8AC4 - chains L and M of the 20 polymer chains in the assembly; structure by electron microscopy, 2.70 A resolution.

Chain L:
Protein: YALI0A14806p
Organism: Yarrowia lipolytica
UniProtKB: Q6CGY9 (Q6CGY9_YARLI); numbering as in UniProt (aligned over 1-474)
Amino-acid sequence (474 residues; numbered 1 to 474; the number before each row is that of its first residue):
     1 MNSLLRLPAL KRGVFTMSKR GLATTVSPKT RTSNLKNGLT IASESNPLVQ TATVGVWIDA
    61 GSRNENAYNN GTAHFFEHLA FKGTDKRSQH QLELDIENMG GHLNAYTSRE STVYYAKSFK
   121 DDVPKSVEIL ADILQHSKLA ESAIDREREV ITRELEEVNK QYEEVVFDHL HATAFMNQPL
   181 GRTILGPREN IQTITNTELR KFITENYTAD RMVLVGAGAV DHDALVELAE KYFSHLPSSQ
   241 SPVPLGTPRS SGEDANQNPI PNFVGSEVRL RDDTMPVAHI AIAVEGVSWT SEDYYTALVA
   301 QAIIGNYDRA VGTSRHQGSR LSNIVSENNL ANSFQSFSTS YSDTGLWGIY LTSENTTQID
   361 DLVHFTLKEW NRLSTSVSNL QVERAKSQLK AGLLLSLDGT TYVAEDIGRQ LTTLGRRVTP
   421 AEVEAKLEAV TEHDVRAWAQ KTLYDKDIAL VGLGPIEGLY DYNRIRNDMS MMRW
Not modelled in the structure: 1-25, 249-259
Ligand contacts:
  - 1,2-diacyl-sn-glycero-3-phosphocholine (PC1): D445, S470, M472
  - 1,2-dimyristoyl-sn-glycero-3-phosphate (XP4): R372, S376, R473

Chain M:
Protein: Cytochrome b-c1 complex subunit 2, mitochondrial
Organism: Yarrowia lipolytica
UniProtKB: Q6C2E3 (QCR2_YARLI); numbering as in UniProt (aligned over 1-417)
Amino-acid sequence (417 residues; numbered 1 to 417; the number before each row is that of its first residue):
     1 MTRGVPRLAV AARHFSTAEA AGVKVAAQDG QSPISDLSVV LRGGSRYATV PGVSHILEKF
    61 AFQNTVPKSA LRFVRELELF GGKLYTHTTR EHIVLRTQFL KQDLPYFVDA FANVLKETKF
   121 QQFELTERVA PVAELDLLKR ESDPAFTALE AAHEVAFRTG LGNSVYAQGY SPVTLEDVKE
   181 FARQVYAKQN VAVVGNNVVP ADLQQLVGTA FADLQEGSKV TQAGTTTLHG GEARVRTSTG
   241 NALTIALPIA EPKPVYHALA SFLGGPASMP WSVGASPLAQ ATVGTHTSVK ATYHNYGDAG
   301 LFAITIKGDS PAEISQVAHK AVQALKDTGA EVTEEQAARA YAKSKFAAAE AFENPDSSAS
   361 VIGMELLSGV SRIAPENVQK FTPAELSEAA AQLSASAKPV VAAVGQVHAL PFADELF
Not modelled in the structure: 1-14, 417

Interface between chain L and chain M:
Pairs across the interface - 81 pairs, chain L then chain M:
  V26(L) with Q31(M)
  S27(L) with Q31(M)
  P28(L) with Q31(M)
  L48(L) with Q28(M); D29(M); G30(M)
  V49(L) with E353(M)
  Q50(L) with E353(M); P375(M); E376(M)
  T51(L) with F346(M); A349(M); E353(M)
  H74(L) with W271(M)
  E77(L) with W271(M), hydrogen bond
  H78(L) with W271(M)
  F81(L) with M269(M); P270(M)
  K82(L) with W271(M), hydrogen bond (side chain-backbone)
  E93(L) with M269(M); S272(M); V273(M)
  L94(L) with E335(M); R339(M)
  I96(L) with S268(M); M269(M), hydrophobic
  E97(L) with S268(M), hydrogen bond; A275(M), hydrogen bond (side chain-backbone); S276(M); R339(M); K343(M), salt bridge
  N98(L) with E335(M), hydrogen bond; R339(M); A342(M)
  M99(L) with A342(M)
  G100(L) with A342(M); K343(M); F346(M)
  G101(L) with S268(M); F346(M)
  H102(L) with S268(M); F346(M)
  L103(L) with S268(M), hydrogen bond (backbone-backbone); M269(M); P270(M)
  N104(L) with P270(M)
  A105(L) with P270(M)
  S118(L) with F346(M)
  F119(L) with K345(M); A349(M), hydrophobic
  R153(L) with H286(M)
  E154(L) with W271(M)
  A310(L) with V132(M)
  T313(L) with V74(M); L84(M)
  R315(L) with E127(M); R128(M)
  H316(L) with A70(M); L71(M); V74(M); R75(M), hydrogen bond (backbone-side chain); R128(M)
  Q317(L) with R75(M), hydrogen bond (backbone-side chain); E78(M)
  G318(L) with R75(M); E78(M), hydrogen bond (backbone-side chain)
  N323(L) with R75(M)
  S387(L) with L79(M)
  Q388(L) with E78(M)
  K390(L) with L100(M)
  A391(L) with F80(M); G81(M); L100(M), hydrophobic
  L394(L) with I34(M); L100(M), hydrophobic
  L395(L) with I34(M), hydrophobic; G81(M); K83(M); Q98(M)
  L397(L) with I34(M)
  D398(L) with Q98(M), hydrogen bond
Also at the interface, not in a pair above, chain L (49 interface residues in all): H90, L92, K117, R309, G312, R384
Also at the interface, not in a pair above, chain M (45 interface residues in all): S32, P33, F99, L135, G274, Q280

In short:
49 residues of chain L and 45 residues of chain M are in contact, with 10 hydrogen bonds and 1 salt bridge.
Polar pairs include E97(L)-K343(M), E77(L)-W271(M) and K82(L)-W271(M). Bound to chain L:
1,2-diacyl-sn-glycero-3-phosphocholine and 1,2-dimyristoyl-sn-glycero-3-phosphate.
Here chain L is YALI0A14806p and chain M is Cytochrome b-c1 complex subunit 2, mitochondrial, both from
Yarrowia lipolytica. Entry 8AC4 (Complex III2 from Yarrowia lipolytica, apo, c-position) was determined by
electron microscopy together with 8AB6, 8AB7, 8AB8, 8AB9, 8ABA, 8ABB and 11 further entries from the same
study.
